Entry 3FED (X-ray diffraction, 1.29 A resolution); this record covers chain A.

Chain A:
Molecule: Glutamate carboxypeptidase III
Source organism: Homo sapiens
Notes: EC 3.4.17.21; fragment: Extracellular domain
Reference sequence: Q9Y3Q0 (NALD2_HUMAN); residue numbers follow UniProt; this construct covers 36-740
Sequence (707 residues; each row starts with the number of its first residue):
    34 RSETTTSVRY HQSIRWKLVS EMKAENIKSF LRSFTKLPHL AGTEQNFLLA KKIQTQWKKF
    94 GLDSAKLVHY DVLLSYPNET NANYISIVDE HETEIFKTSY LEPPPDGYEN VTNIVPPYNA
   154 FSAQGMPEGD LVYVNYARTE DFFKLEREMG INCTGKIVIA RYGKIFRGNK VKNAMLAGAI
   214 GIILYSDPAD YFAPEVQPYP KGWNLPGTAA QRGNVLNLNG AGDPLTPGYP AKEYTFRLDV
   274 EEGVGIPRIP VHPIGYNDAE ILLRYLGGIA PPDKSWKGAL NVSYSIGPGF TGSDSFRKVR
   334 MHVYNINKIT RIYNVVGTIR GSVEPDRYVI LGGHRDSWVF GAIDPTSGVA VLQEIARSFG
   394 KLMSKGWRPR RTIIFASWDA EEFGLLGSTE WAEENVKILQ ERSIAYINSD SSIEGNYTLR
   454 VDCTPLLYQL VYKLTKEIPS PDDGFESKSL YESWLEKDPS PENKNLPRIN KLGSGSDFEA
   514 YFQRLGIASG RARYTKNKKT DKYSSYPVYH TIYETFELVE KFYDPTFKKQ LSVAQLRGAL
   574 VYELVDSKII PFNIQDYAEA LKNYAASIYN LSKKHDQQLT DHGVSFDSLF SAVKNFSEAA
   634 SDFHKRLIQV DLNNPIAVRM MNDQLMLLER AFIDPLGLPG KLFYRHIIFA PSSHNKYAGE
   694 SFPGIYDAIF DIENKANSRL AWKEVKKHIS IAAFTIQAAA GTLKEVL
Unresolved in the structure: 34-45, 133-135, 327, 740
Differences from the reference sequence: expression tag (34-35)
Covalent attachments: N-acetylglucosamine (NAG) linked to Asn111, Asn185, Asn449, Asn628
Bound ions: Ca2+: Thr259, Tyr262, Glu423, Glu426; Zn2+ site 1: His367, Asp377, Asp443 (together with BIX); Zn2+ site 2: Asp377, Glu415, His543 (together with BIX)
Small-molecule neighbours: BIX ((2S)-2-{[(S)-[(3S)-3-amino-3-carboxypropyl](hydroxy)phosphoryl]methyl}pentanedioic acid): Phe199, Arg200, Asn247, His367, Asp377, Glu414, Glu415, Gly417, Leu418, Asp443, Glu447, Ser507, Gly508, Arg524, Arg526, Tyr542, His543, Lys689, Tyr690
From the paper describing this entry:
  - Zn2+ coordination: His367, Asp377, Glu415, Asp443, His543
  - binding site for BIX: Phe199, Arg200, Asn247, His367, Asp377, Glu414, Gly417, Leu418, Asp443, Glu447, Gly508, Arg524, Arg526, Tyr542, His543, Lys689, Tyr690
  - binding site for chloride ion: Asn441, Asp443, Arg524, Arg570
  - conformationally variable residues: Glu447, Arg453, Arg524, Arg526

In short:
Chain A binds compound BIX. Covalently linked N-acetylglucosamine: at Asn111, Asn185, Asn449 and Asn628. The
Zn2+ site 2 is built by Asp377, Glu415 and His543. The paper reports a binding site for BIX at Phe199, Arg200
and Asn247 among others; a binding site for chloride ion at Asn441, Asp443 and Arg524 among others.
Chain A is Glutamate carboxypeptidase III (Homo sapiens); the structure, The high resolution structure of
human glutamate carboxypeptidase III (GCPIII/NAALADase II) in complex with a transition ..., was determined by
X-ray diffraction, deposited together with 3FEC, 3FEE and 3FF3.
